Entry 4CON (X-ray diffraction, 2.12 A resolution); this record covers chains A and B.

[Chain A (and B)]
Protein: Anaerobic ribonucleoside-triphosphate reductase
Organism: Thermotoga maritima
Notes: EC 1.17.4.2; chain B of this document is another copy of the same molecule, construct and numbering; everything in this record applies to it too
UniProt: Q9WYL6 (Q9WYL6_THEMA); residues 1-651 here = UniProt positions 1-651
Chain sequence (651 residues; row label = number of the first residue in the row):
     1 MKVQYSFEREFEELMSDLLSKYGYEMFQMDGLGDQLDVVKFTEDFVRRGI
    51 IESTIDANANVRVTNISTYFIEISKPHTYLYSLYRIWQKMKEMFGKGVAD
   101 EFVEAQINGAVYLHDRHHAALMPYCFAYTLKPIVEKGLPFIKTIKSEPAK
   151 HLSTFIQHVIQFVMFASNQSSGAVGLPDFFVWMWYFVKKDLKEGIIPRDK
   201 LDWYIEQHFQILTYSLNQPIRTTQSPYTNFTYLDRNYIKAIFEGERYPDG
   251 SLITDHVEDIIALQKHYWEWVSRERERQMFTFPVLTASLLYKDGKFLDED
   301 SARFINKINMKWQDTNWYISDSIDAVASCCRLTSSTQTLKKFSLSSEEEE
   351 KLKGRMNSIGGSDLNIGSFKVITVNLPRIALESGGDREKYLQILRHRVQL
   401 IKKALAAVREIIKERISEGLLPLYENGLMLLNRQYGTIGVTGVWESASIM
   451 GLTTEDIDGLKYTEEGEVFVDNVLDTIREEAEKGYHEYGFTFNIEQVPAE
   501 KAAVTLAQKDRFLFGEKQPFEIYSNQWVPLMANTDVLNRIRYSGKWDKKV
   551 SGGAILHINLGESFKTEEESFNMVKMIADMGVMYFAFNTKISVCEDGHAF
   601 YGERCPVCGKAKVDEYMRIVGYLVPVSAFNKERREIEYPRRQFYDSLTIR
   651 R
Disordered / not traced: 48-62, 220-222, 328-349, 560-564, 589-651 (chain B: 57-63, 220-222, 330-349, 560-565, 590-651)
Reported in the primary citation:
  - catalytic residues: Cys125 (by similarity / conservation)
  - mutagenesis - C329A, C330A: abolished catalytic activity

[Interface between chain A and chain B]
Pairs across the interface (147; chain A residue first):
  Met1(A) - Val3(B)
  Met1(A) - Gln4(B)
  Met1(A) - Tyr5(B)  hydrogen bond (backbone-backbone)
  Met1(A) - Phe7(B)  hydrophobic
  Met1(A) - Glu12(B)  hydrogen bond (backbone-side chain)
  Lys2(A) - Lys2(B)
  Lys2(A) - Val3(B)
  Lys2(A) - Gln4(B)  hydrogen bond
  Val3(A) - Met1(B)
  Val3(A) - Lys2(B)
  Val3(A) - Val3(B)  hydrogen bond (backbone-backbone)
  Val3(A) - Tyr5(B)  hydrophobic
  Val3(A) - Leu36(B)
  Gln4(A) - Met1(B)
  Gln4(A) - Lys2(B)
  Gln4(A) - Asp37(B)
  Tyr5(A) - Met1(B)  hydrogen bond (backbone-backbone)
  Tyr5(A) - Val3(B)  hydrophobic
  Tyr5(A) - Tyr5(B)  hydrogen bond
  Tyr5(A) - Leu36(B)
  Tyr5(A) - Asp37(B)
  Tyr5(A) - Val38(B)
  Tyr5(A) - His77(B)
  Ser6(A) - Asp37(B)  hydrogen bond
  Ser6(A) - Val39(B)
  Ser6(A) - Lys40(B)  hydrogen bond
  Phe7(A) - Met1(B)
  Phe7(A) - Val39(B)  hydrophobic
  Glu12(A) - Met1(B)  hydrogen bond (side chain-backbone)
  Leu36(A) - Val3(B)
  Leu36(A) - Tyr5(B)
  Asp37(A) - Gln4(B)
  Asp37(A) - Tyr5(B)
  Asp37(A) - Ser6(B)  hydrogen bond
  Val38(A) - Tyr5(B)
  Val38(A) - His77(B)
  Val39(A) - Ser6(B)
  Val39(A) - Phe7(B)  hydrophobic
  Val39(A) - Tyr84(B)  hydrophobic
  Lys40(A) - Ser6(B)
  Thr42(A) - Tyr81(B)
  Glu43(A) - Tyr81(B)  hydrogen bond
  Glu43(A) - Arg85(B)
  Phe45(A) - Leu420(B)  hydrophobic
  Val46(A) - Arg415(B)
  Val46(A) - Glu418(B)
  Val46(A) - Leu420(B)  hydrophobic
  Arg47(A) - Glu418(B)  salt bridge
  Thr64(A) - Gly419(B)
  Asn65(A) - Gln169(B)  hydrogen bond
  Asn65(A) - Leu420(B)
  Asn65(A) - Pro422(B)
  Ile66(A) - Leu121(B)
  Ile66(A) - Gln169(B)
  Ile66(A) - Leu420(B)  hydrogen bond (backbone-backbone)
  Ile66(A) - Leu421(B)  hydrophobic
  Tyr69(A) - Thr78(B)
  Tyr69(A) - Leu121(B)  hydrophobic
  Phe70(A) - His117(B)
  Phe70(A) - His118(B)
  Phe70(A) - Leu121(B)  hydrophobic
  Phe70(A) - Met122(B)  hydrophobic
  Ile73(A) - Ser74(B)
  Ser74(A) - Ile73(B)
  His77(A) - Tyr5(B)
  His77(A) - Val38(B)
  Thr78(A) - Tyr69(B)
  Tyr81(A) - Thr42(B)
  Tyr84(A) - Val39(B)  hydrophobic
  His117(A) - Phe70(B)
  His118(A) - Phe70(B)
  Leu121(A) - Ile66(B)
  Leu121(A) - Tyr69(B)  hydrophobic
  Leu121(A) - Phe70(B)  hydrophobic
  Leu138(A) - Tyr214(B)
  Ile141(A) - Gln218(B)
  Thr143(A) - Asn217(B)  hydrogen bond (side chain-backbone)
  Thr143(A) - Gln218(B)
  Thr143(A) - Pro219(B)
  Thr143(A) - Thr223(B)
  Thr143(A) - Ser225(B)
  Thr143(A) - Met279(B)
  Thr143(A) - Phe280(B)
  Ile144(A) - Asn217(B)
  Ile144(A) - Gln218(B)
  Ile144(A) - Gln278(B)
  Ile144(A) - Met279(B)
  Ile144(A) - Phe280(B)  hydrophobic
  Lys145(A) - Arg277(B)
  Lys145(A) - Gln278(B)  hydrogen bond (backbone-backbone)
  Lys145(A) - Met279(B)
  Ser146(A) - Tyr214(B)
  Ser153(A) - Gln207(B)  hydrogen bond
  Ser153(A) - Ile211(B)
  Gln157(A) - Ile211(B)
  Gln157(A) - Tyr214(B)
  Gln157(A) - Ser215(B)  hydrogen bond
  His158(A) - Tyr214(B)
  Gln161(A) - Tyr214(B)
  Gln161(A) - Gln218(B)
  Gln169(A) - Asn65(B)  hydrogen bond
  Gln169(A) - Ile66(B)
  Gln169(A) - Ser67(B)
  Gly194(A) - Lys200(B)
  Ile195(A) - Lys200(B)
  Ile195(A) - Trp203(B)  hydrophobic
  Lys200(A) - Gly194(B)
  Lys200(A) - Ile195(B)
  Trp203(A) - Ile195(B)  hydrophobic
  Trp203(A) - Tyr204(B)
  Tyr204(A) - Trp203(B)
  Tyr204(A) - Gln207(B)  hydrogen bond
  Gln207(A) - Ser153(B)
  Gln207(A) - Tyr204(B)  hydrogen bond
  Ile211(A) - Ser153(B)
  Ile211(A) - Gln157(B)
  Tyr214(A) - Leu138(B)
  Tyr214(A) - Ile144(B)  hydrophobic
  Tyr214(A) - Gln157(B)
  Tyr214(A) - His158(B)
  Tyr214(A) - Gln161(B)
  Ser215(A) - Gln157(B)  hydrogen bond
  Asn217(A) - Thr143(B)  hydrogen bond (backbone-side chain)
  Asn217(A) - Ile144(B)
  Gln218(A) - Ile141(B)
  Gln218(A) - Thr143(B)
  Gln218(A) - Ile144(B)
  Gln218(A) - Gln161(B)
  Pro219(A) - Ile141(B)
  Pro219(A) - Thr143(B)
  Thr223(A) - Thr143(B)
  Ser225(A) - Thr143(B)
  Arg277(A) - Lys145(B)
  Gln278(A) - Ile144(B)
  Gln278(A) - Lys145(B)  hydrogen bond (backbone-backbone)
  Met279(A) - Thr143(B)
  Met279(A) - Lys145(B)
  Phe280(A) - Thr143(B)
  Phe280(A) - Ile144(B)  hydrophobic
  Arg415(A) - Val46(B)
  Glu418(A) - Val46(B)
  Glu418(A) - Gly49(B)
  Gly419(A) - Thr64(B)
  Leu420(A) - Asn65(B)
  Leu420(A) - Ile66(B)  hydrogen bond (backbone-backbone)
  Leu421(A) - Ile66(B)  hydrophobic
  Pro422(A) - Asn65(B)
Also at the interface, not in a pair above, chain A (75 interface residues in all): Ser67, Leu80, Met122, Phe165, Asn168, Pro197, Thr213, Gln224
Also at the interface, not in a pair above, chain B (77 interface residues in all): Met15, Phe45, Ile50, Leu80, Ser146, Phe165, Asn168, Pro197, Gln224, Glu414

[Overview]
75 residues of chain A face 77 of chain B across their interface; the contacts include 24 hydrogen bonds and 1
salt bridge. Polar pairs include Arg47(A)-Glu418(B), Met1(A)-Glu12(B) and Lys2(A)-Gln4(B). From the paper: the
catalytic residue Cys125(A); C329A and C330A of chain A abolish catalytic activity.
Both chains are Anaerobic ribonucleoside-triphosphate reductase (Thermotoga maritima). Entry 4CON (Crystal
structure of the anaerobic ribonucleotide reductase from Thermotoga maritima with citrate in the active site)
was determined by X-ray diffraction, deposited together with 4COJ, 4COL, 4COI and 4COM.
